PDB entry 3K0M | X-ray diffraction, 1.25 A resolution | chain A

# Chain A
Name: Cyclophilin A
Source organism: Homo sapiens
Notes: EC 5.2.1.8
UniProt: P62937 (PPIA_HUMAN); residues 1-165 here = UniProt positions 1-165
Amino-acid sequence (165 residues; numbered 1 to 165; the number before each row is that of its first residue):
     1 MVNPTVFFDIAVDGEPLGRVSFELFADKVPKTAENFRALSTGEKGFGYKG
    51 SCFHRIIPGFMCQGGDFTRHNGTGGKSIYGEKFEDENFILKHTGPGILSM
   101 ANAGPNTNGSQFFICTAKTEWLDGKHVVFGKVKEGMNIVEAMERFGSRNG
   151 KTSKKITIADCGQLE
Unresolved in the structure: 1
Curated features (UniProtKB/Swiss-Prot):
  - modified residue: Met1 (N-acetylmethionine), Val2 (N-acetylvaline), Lys28 (N6-acetyllysine), Lys44 (N6-acetyllysine), Lys76 (N6-acetyllysine), Ser77 (Phosphoserine), Lys82 (N6-acetyllysine), Thr93 (Phosphothreonine), Lys125 (N6-acetyllysine), Lys131 (N6-acetyllysine), Lys133 (N6-acetyllysine)
  - glycosylation: Asn108 (N-linked (GlcNAc...) asparagine)
  - cross-link (Glycyl lysine isopeptide (Lys-Gly)): Lys28 (interchain with G-Cter in SUMO2), Lys82 (interchain with G-Cter in SUMO2)
What the authors report for this chain:
  - catalytic residues: Arg55 (citing earlier work)
  - conformationally variable residues (side-chain flip): Arg55, Met61

# Overview
From the paper: the catalytic residue Arg55; conformational variability at Arg55 and Met61.
Chain A is Cyclophilin A (Homo sapiens); the structure, Cryogenic structure of CypA, was determined by X-ray
diffraction (same publication as 3K0N, 3K0O, 3K0P, 3K0Q and 3K0R).
